PDB entry 7U52 | electron microscopy, 3.40 A resolution | chains E and I of the 10 polymer chains in the assembly

[Chain E]
Name: Histone H3.2
Organism: Homo sapiens
Reference sequence: Q71DI3 (H32_HUMAN); residues 1-135 here correspond to UniProt positions 2-136 (UniProt number = residue number + 1)
Sequence (135 residues; each row starts with the number of its first residue):
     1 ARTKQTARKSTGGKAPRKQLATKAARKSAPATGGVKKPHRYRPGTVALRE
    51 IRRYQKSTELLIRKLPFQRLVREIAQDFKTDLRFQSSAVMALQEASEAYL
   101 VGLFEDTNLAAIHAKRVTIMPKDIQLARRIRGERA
Not modelled in the structure: 1-37, 135
Differences from the reference sequence: engineered mutation Ala110 (Cys111 in Q71DI3)
UniProt features mapped onto this chain:
  - modified residue: Arg2 (Asymmetric dimethylarginine), Thr3 (Phosphothreonine), Lys4 (Allysine), Gln5 (5-glutamyl dopamine), Thr6 (Phosphothreonine), Arg8 (Citrulline), Lys9 (N6,N6,N6-trimethyllysine), Ser10 (ADP-ribosylserine), Thr11 (Phosphothreonine), Lys14 (N6-(2-hydroxyisobutyryl)lysine), Arg17 (Asymmetric dimethylarginine), Lys18 (N6-(2-hydroxyisobutyryl)lysine), Lys23 (N6-(2-hydroxyisobutyryl)lysine), Arg26 (Citrulline), Lys27 (N6,N6,N6-trimethyllysine), Ser28 (ADP-ribosylserine), Lys36 (N6,N6,N6-trimethyllysine), Lys37 (N6-methyllysine), Tyr41 (Phosphotyrosine), Lys56 (N6,N6,N6-trimethyllysine) and 8 more in UniProt
  - lipidation: Lys18 (N6-decanoyllysine)

[Chain I]
Molecule: 147-nt DNA strand
Sequence (147 nucleotides; each row starts with the number of its first residue):
     1 ATCGAGAATCCCGGTGCCGAGGCCGCTCAATTGGTCGTAGACAGCTCTAG
    51 CACCGCTTAAACGCACGTACGCGCTGTCCCCCGCGTTTTAACCGCCAAGG
   101 GGATTACTCCCTAGTCTCCAGGCACGTGTCAGATATATACATXCGAT
Not modelled in the structure: 1, 147
Modified positions: 3DR (1',2'-dideoxyribofuranose-5'-phosphate) at position 143

[Chain E / chain I interface]
Residue-residue contacts (23):
  His39(E) - DA7(I)  sugar contact
  Arg40(E) - DG83(I)  hydrogen bond to the base
  Arg40(E) - DC84(I)  sugar contact
  Tyr41(E) - DA7(I)  hydrogen bond to the phosphate
  Tyr41(E) - DA8(I)  phosphate contact
  Tyr41(E) - DG83(I)  sugar contact
  Tyr41(E) - DC84(I)  phosphate contact
  Pro43(E) - DG83(I)  sugar contact
  Gly44(E) - DG83(I)  hydrogen bond to the phosphate
  Thr45(E) - DG83(I)  phosphate contact
  Val46(E) - DG83(I)  hydrogen bond to the phosphate
  Ala47(E) - DG83(I)  hydrogen bond to the phosphate
  Arg49(E) - DA8(I)  salt bridge to the phosphate
  Arg49(E) - DT9(I)  salt bridge to the phosphate
  Lys56(E) - DC10(I)  salt bridge to the phosphate
  Arg63(E) - DA91(I)  phosphate contact
  Arg63(E) - DC92(I)  salt bridge to the phosphate
  Lys64(E) - DC92(I)  hydrogen bond to the phosphate
  Leu65(E) - DA91(I)  phosphate contact
  Leu65(E) - DC92(I)  hydrogen bond to the phosphate
  Pro66(E) - DA91(I)  phosphate contact
  Arg69(E) - DA91(I)  salt bridge to the phosphate
  Arg83(E) - DG101(I)  salt bridge to the phosphate
Interface residues without a listed pair, chain E (17 interface residues in all): Arg42
Interface residues without a listed pair, chain I (11 interface residues in all): DG6, DC82

[Overview]
The interface between chain E and chain I involves 17 residues on one side and 11 on the other; the contacts
include 7 hydrogen bonds and 6 salt bridges. Polar pairs include Arg40(E)-DG83(I), Tyr41(E)-DA7(I) and
Gly44(E)-DG83(I).
Here chain E is Histone H3.2 (Homo sapiens) and chain I is a 147-nt DNA strand. Entry 7U52 (nucleosome core
particle with AP-site at SHL-6.5) was determined by electron microscopy, deposited together with 7U50, 7U51
and 7U53.
